PDB entry 1EIY | X-ray diffraction, 3.30 A resolution | chains A and B of the 3 polymer chains in the assembly

Chain A:
Molecule: Phenylalanyl-tRNA synthetase
From: Thermus thermophilus
Notes: EC 6.1.1.20; fragment: alpha chain
Reference sequence: P27001 (SYFA_THETH); residue numbers follow UniProt; this construct covers 1-350
Chain sequence (350 residues; numbered 1 to 350; the number before each row is that of its first residue):
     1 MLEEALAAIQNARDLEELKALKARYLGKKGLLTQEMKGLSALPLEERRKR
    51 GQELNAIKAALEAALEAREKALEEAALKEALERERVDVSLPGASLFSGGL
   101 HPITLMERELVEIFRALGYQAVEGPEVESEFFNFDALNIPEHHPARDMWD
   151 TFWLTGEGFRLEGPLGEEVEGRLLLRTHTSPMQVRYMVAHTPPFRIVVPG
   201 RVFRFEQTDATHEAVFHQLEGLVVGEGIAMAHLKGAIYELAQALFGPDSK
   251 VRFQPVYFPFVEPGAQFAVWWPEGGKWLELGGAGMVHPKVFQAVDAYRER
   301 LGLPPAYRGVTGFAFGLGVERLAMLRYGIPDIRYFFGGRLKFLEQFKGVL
Unresolved in the structure: 1-5

Chain B:
Molecule: Phenylalanyl-tRNA synthetase
From: Thermus thermophilus
Notes: EC 6.1.1.20; fragment: beta chain
Reference sequence: Q5SGX2 (Q5SGX2_THET8); residue numbers follow UniProt; this construct covers 1-785
Chain sequence (785 residues; row label = number of the first residue in the row):
     1 MRVPFSWLKAYVPELESPEVLEERLAGLGFETDRIERVFPIPRGVVFARV
    51 LEAHPIPGTRLKRLVLDAGRTVEVVSGAENARKGIGVALALPGTELPGLG
   101 QKVGERVIQGVRSFGMALSPRELGVGEYGGGLLEFPEDALPPGTPLSEAW
   151 PEEVVLDLEVTPNRPDALGLLGLARDLHALGYALVEPEAALKAEALPLPF
   201 ALKVEDPEGAPHFTLGYAFGLRVAPSPLWMQRALFAAGMRPINNVVDVTN
   251 YVMLERAQPMHAFDLRFVGEGIAVRRAREGERLKTLDGVERTLHPEDLVI
   301 AGWRGEESFPLGLAGVMGGAESEVREDTEAIALEVACFDPVSIRKTARRH
   351 GLRTEASHRFERGVDPLGQVPAQRRALSLLQALAGARVAEALLEAGSPKP
   401 PEAIPFRPEYANRLLGTSYPEAEQIAILKRLGCRVEGEGPTYRVTPPSHR
   451 LDLRLEEDLVEEVARIQGYETIPLALPAFFPAPDNRGVEAPYRKEQRLRE
   501 VLSGLGFQEVYTYSFMDPEDARRFRLDPPRLLLLNPLAPEKAALRTHLFP
   551 GLVRVLKENLDLDRPERALLFEVGRVFREREETHLAGLLFGEGVGLPWAK
   601 ERLSGYFLLKGYLEALFARLGLAFRVEAQAFPFLHPGVSGRVLVEGEEVG
   651 FLGALHPEIAQELELPPVHLFELRLPLPDKPLAFQDPSRHPAAFRDLAVV
   701 VPAPTPYGEVEALVREAAGPYLESLALFDLYQGPPLPEGHKSLAFHLRFR
   751 HPKRTLRDEEVEEAVSRVAEALRARGFGLRGLDTP
From the paper describing this entry:
  - conformationally variable residues (loop rearrangement): Arg-780 to Pro-785

Interface between chain A and chain B:
Contacting residue pairs - 179 pairs, chain A then chain B:
  Leu-90(A) with Trp-598(B)
  Pro-91(A) with Pro-597(B), hydrophobic; Trp-598(B), hydrogen bond (backbone-side chain)
  Ala-93(A) with Gly-595(B)
  Ser-94(A) with Arg-567(B), hydrogen bond (backbone-side chain); Val-594(B); Gly-595(B), hydrogen bond (backbone-backbone); Arg-602(B)
  Leu-95(A) with Arg-567(B), hydrogen bond (backbone-side chain)
  Phe-96(A) with Gly-506(B); Arg-567(B); Leu-569(B), hydrophobic; Tyr-612(B)
  Ser-97(A) with Ser-503(B); Gly-506(B)
  Gly-98(A) with Ser-503(B); Gly-506(B); Phe-507(B); Gln-508(B)
  Gly-99(A) with Ser-503(B), hydrogen bond (backbone-side chain); Phe-507(B), hydrogen bond (backbone-backbone); Gln-508(B), hydrogen bond (backbone-side chain); Glu-509(B), hydrogen bond (backbone-backbone)
  Leu-100(A) with Arg-499(B); Ser-503(B); Gln-508(B); Glu-509(B)
  His-101(A) with Glu-509(B), hydrogen bond (backbone-side chain); Tyr-511(B)
  Ile-103(A) with Tyr-511(B), hydrophobic
  Thr-104(A) with Gln-496(B); Glu-509(B), hydrogen bond; Tyr-511(B)
  Glu-107(A) with Tyr-492(B), hydrogen bond
  Arg-108(A) with Glu-500(B)
  Val-111(A) with Tyr-492(B)
  Arg-115(A) with Glu-489(B), salt bridge; Arg-493(B)
  Gln-120(A) with Asn-485(B); Arg-486(B); Gly-487(B), hydrogen bond (side chain-backbone); Val-488(B); Glu-489(B)
  Ala-121(A) with Val-488(B); Glu-489(B); Tyr-492(B)
  Val-122(A) with Val-488(B), hydrophobic
  Glu-123(A) with Tyr-492(B); Glu-495(B)
  Gly-124(A) with Arg-575(B), hydrogen bond (backbone-side chain)
  Pro-125(A) with Glu-581(B)
  Glu-126(A) with Arg-575(B); Phe-577(B); Glu-581(B), hydrogen bond (backbone-side chain)
  Val-127(A) with Phe-577(B), hydrophobic; Glu-581(B)
  His-142(A) with Val-341(B); Arg-344(B); Lys-345(B), hydrogen bond
  Pro-144(A) with Glu-361(B); Arg-362(B)
  Asp-147(A) with Arg-344(B), salt bridge
  Met-148(A) with Pro-162(B)
  Thr-151(A) with Asn-535(B), hydrogen bond (backbone-side chain)
  Phe-152(A) with Phe-515(B), hydrophobic; Leu-533(B), hydrophobic; Asn-535(B); Leu-537(B), hydrophobic
  Trp-153(A) with Leu-533(B); Leu-534(B), hydrogen bond (backbone-backbone); Asn-535(B), hydrogen bond (backbone-side chain)
  Leu-154(A) with Leu-531(B), hydrophobic; Leu-532(B); Leu-533(B), hydrophobic; Leu-544(B), hydrophobic
  Thr-155(A) with Leu-531(B); Leu-532(B), hydrogen bond (backbone-backbone); Leu-534(B)
  Gly-156(A) with Arg-530(B)
  Glu-157(A) with Arg-530(B)
  Gly-158(A) with Glu-579(B)
  Phe-159(A) with Leu-531(B), hydrophobic; Glu-579(B); Arg-580(B); Glu-581(B)
  Arg-160(A) with Glu-579(B), hydrogen bond (backbone-backbone); Arg-580(B)
  Glu-162(A) with Arg-580(B), salt bridge
  Leu-173(A) with Leu-531(B), hydrophobic
  Leu-175(A) with Leu-544(B), hydrophobic
  Tyr-186(A) with Asn-485(B), hydrogen bond; Val-488(B)
  His-190(A) with Asp-484(B); Asn-485(B); Val-488(B)
  Thr-191(A) with Ala-482(B); Asp-484(B), hydrogen bond (backbone-side chain); Asn-485(B), hydrogen bond (backbone-side chain)
  Pro-192(A) with Ala-482(B)
  Pro-193(A) with Phe-479(B), hydrophobic; Pro-481(B); Ala-482(B), hydrogen bond (backbone-backbone); Asn-485(B)
  Phe-194(A) with Phe-479(B); Asn-485(B)
  Arg-195(A) with Pro-477(B); Phe-479(B)
  Pro-199(A) with Tyr-492(B)
  Arg-201(A) with Thr-512(B), hydrogen bond (side chain-backbone); Arg-545(B)
  Phe-203(A) with Ser-514(B)
  Phe-205(A) with Asn-535(B)
  Glu-206(A) with Leu-537(B)
  Glu-213(A) with Tyr-513(B), hydrogen bond
  Ala-214(A) with Leu-537(B), hydrophobic
  Val-215(A) with Tyr-513(B), hydrophobic
  His-217(A) with Tyr-511(B)
  Ala-229(A) with Arg-413(B); Leu-414(B); Gly-416(B)
  Met-230(A) with Leu-414(B), hydrogen bond (backbone-backbone); Leu-415(B), hydrophobic; Ile-472(B), hydrophobic
  Ala-231(A) with Leu-415(B), hydrogen bond (backbone-backbone); Gly-416(B); Ile-472(B); Pro-473(B); Leu-474(B); Ala-475(B), hydrogen bond (backbone-backbone)
  His-232(A) with Ala-475(B); Pro-477(B)
  Lys-234(A) with Tyr-469(B), hydrogen bond (side chain-backbone); Glu-470(B), salt bridge; Ile-472(B), hydrogen bond (side chain-backbone); Leu-474(B)
  Gly-235(A) with Ala-475(B)
  Tyr-238(A) with Leu-474(B), hydrophobic
  Arg-252(A) with Glu-470(B)
  Phe-253(A) with Tyr-469(B); Glu-470(B)
  Gln-254(A) with Ala-26(B); Glu-31(B); Tyr-469(B)
  Pro-255(A) with Ala-26(B); Gly-27(B); Leu-28(B); Gly-29(B); Arg-465(B); Tyr-469(B)
  Tyr-257(A) with Thr-161(B); Asn-163(B)
  Glu-262(A) with Glu-457(B); Asp-458(B); Glu-461(B)
  Pro-263(A) with Val-460(B), hydrophobic; Glu-461(B); Tyr-469(B)
  Gly-264(A) with Glu-461(B); Tyr-469(B), hydrogen bond (backbone-side chain)
  Ala-265(A) with Tyr-469(B), hydrophobic
  Gln-266(A) with Glu-31(B)
  Met-285(A) with Leu-414(B), hydrophobic
  His-287(A) with Leu-455(B)
  Pro-288(A) with Leu-455(B), hydrophobic; Glu-457(B)
  Thr-311(A) with Leu-414(B)
  Phe-335(A) with Tyr-511(B)
  Phe-336(A) with Thr-512(B); Tyr-513(B), hydrophobic
  Gly-338(A) with Asn-559(B)
  Arg-339(A) with Leu-562(B); Asp-563(B), salt bridge
  Leu-340(A) with Gln-508(B); Asn-559(B), hydrogen bond (backbone-side chain)
  Lys-341(A) with Asp-563(B); Pro-565(B)
  Leu-343(A) with Gln-508(B); Glu-509(B)
  Glu-344(A) with Gln-508(B)
Interface residues without a listed pair, chain A (96 interface residues in all): Gly-92, Glu-112, His-143, Val-223, Ile-228, Glu-239, Val-251, Val-256, Lys-347
Interface residues without a listed pair, chain B (93 interface residues in all): Leu-476, Phe-480, Gly-504, Val-510, Pro-536, Val-555, Ala-568, Leu-570, Gly-574, Leu-589, Gly-593, Leu-596

Summary:
The interface between chain A and chain B involves 96 residues on one side and 93 on the other; the contacts
include 33 hydrogen bonds and 5 salt bridges. Polar pairs include Arg-115(A)/Glu-489(B), Asp-147(A)/Arg-344(B)
and Glu-162(A)/Arg-580(B). The paper reports conformational variability at Arg-780(B).
Chain A is Phenylalanyl-tRNA synthetase and chain B is Phenylalanyl-tRNA synthetase, both from Thermus
thermophilus; the structure, The crystal structure of phenylalanyl-tRNA synthetase from thermus thermophilus
complexed with cognate trnaphe, was determined by X-ray diffraction.
